PDB entry 8YIL | electron microscopy, 2.58 A resolution | chains A and B of the 20 polymer chains in the assembly

# Chain A
Name: COR1 isoform 1
Organism: Saccharomyces cerevisiae
UniProtKB: A0A6A5Q3X1 (A0A6A5Q3X1_YEASX); residues 27-457 here = UniProt positions 27-457
Chain sequence (431 residues; row label = number of the first residue in the row):
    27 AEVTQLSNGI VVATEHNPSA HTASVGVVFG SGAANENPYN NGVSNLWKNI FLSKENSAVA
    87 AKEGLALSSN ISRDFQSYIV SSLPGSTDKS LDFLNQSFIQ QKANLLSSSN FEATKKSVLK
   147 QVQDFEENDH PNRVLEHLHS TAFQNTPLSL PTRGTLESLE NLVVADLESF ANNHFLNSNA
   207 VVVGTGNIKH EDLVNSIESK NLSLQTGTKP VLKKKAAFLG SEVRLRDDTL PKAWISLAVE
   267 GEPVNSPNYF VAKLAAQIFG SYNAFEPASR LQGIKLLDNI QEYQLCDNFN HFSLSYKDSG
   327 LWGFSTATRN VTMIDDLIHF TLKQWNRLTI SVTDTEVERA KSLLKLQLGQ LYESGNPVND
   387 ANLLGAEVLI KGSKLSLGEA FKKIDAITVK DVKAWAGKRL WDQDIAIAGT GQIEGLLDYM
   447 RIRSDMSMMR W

# Chain B
Name: Cytochrome b-c1 complex subunit 2, mitochondrial
Organism: Saccharomyces cerevisiae
UniProtKB: A0A6A5Q625 (A0A6A5Q625_YEASX); residues 17-368 here = UniProt positions 17-368
Chain sequence (352 residues; numbered 17 to 368; the number before each row is that of its first residue):
    17 LTVSARDAPT KISTLAVKVH GGSRYATKDG VAHLLNRFNF QNTNTRSALK LVRESELLGG
    77 TFKSTLDREY ITLKATFLKD DLPYYVNALA DVLYKTAFKP HELTESVLPA ARYDYAVAEQ
   137 CPVKSAEDQL YAITFRKGLG NPLLYDGVER VSLQDIKDFA DKVYTKENLE VSGENVVEAD
   197 LKRFVDESLL STLPAGKSLV SKSEPKFFLG EENRVRFIGD SVAAIGIPVN KASLAQYEVL
   257 ANYLTSALSE LSGLISSAKL DKFTDGGLFT LFVRDQDSAV VSSNIKKIVA DLKKGKDLSP
   317 AINYTKLKNA VQNESVSSPI ELNFDAVKDF KLGKFNYVAV GDVSNLPYLD EL

# Chain A / chain B interface
Residue-residue contacts (38):
  His47(A) - Glu330(B)  salt bridge
  Lys80(A) - Ala263(B)  hydrogen bond (side chain-backbone)
  Lys80(A) - Ser265(B)
  Ala84(A) - Ala263(B)
  Ala84(A) - Leu264(B)
  Ala87(A) - Tyr320(B)
  Lys88(A) - Leu264(B)
  Gly90(A) - Asn319(B)
  Gly90(A) - Leu323(B)
  Leu91(A) - Tyr320(B)
  Ala92(A) - Leu323(B)
  Ser108(A) - Leu323(B)
  Phe291(A) - Tyr129(B)  hydrophobic
  Glu292(A) - Arg53(B)  salt bridge
  Leu297(A) - Ala64(B)
  Leu297(A) - Leu65(B)
  Leu297(A) - Val68(B)
  Leu297(A) - Arg69(B)  hydrogen bond (backbone-side chain)
  Gln298(A) - Arg69(B)
  Gln298(A) - Glu72(B)
  Gly299(A) - Arg69(B)
  Gly299(A) - Glu72(B)
  Arg365(A) - Glu72(B)  salt bridge
  Arg365(A) - Leu73(B)
  Ser368(A) - Glu72(B)
  Ser368(A) - Leu73(B)  hydrogen bond (side chain-backbone)
  Ser368(A) - Gly75(B)
  Leu369(A) - Glu72(B)
  Leu372(A) - Ile28(B)  hydrophobic
  Leu372(A) - Gly75(B)
  Leu372(A) - Gly76(B)
  Gly375(A) - Ile28(B)
  Gln376(A) - Thr92(B)
  Glu379(A) - Thr26(B)
  Glu379(A) - Lys27(B)  hydrogen bond (side chain-backbone)
  Glu379(A) - Ile28(B)
  Leu403(A) - Lys27(B)
  Phe407(A) - Lys27(B)
Also at the interface, not in a pair above, chain A (32 interface residues in all): Thr48, Ser83, Glu89, Ser107, Leu109, Pro293, Ala294, Lys371, Gly404
Also at the interface, not in a pair above, chain B (30 interface residues in all): Leu74, Thr77, Phe93, Leu94, Ala126, Pro316, Lys322, Ala326, Val327

# Summary
32 residues of chain A face 30 of chain B across their interface; the contacts include 4 hydrogen bonds and 3
salt bridges. Polar contacts include His47(A)-Glu330(B), Glu292(A)-Arg53(B) and Arg365(A)-Glu72(B).
Here chain A is COR1 isoform 1 and chain B is Cytochrome b-c1 complex subunit 2, mitochondrial, both from
Saccharomyces cerevisiae. Entry 8YIL (Cryo-EM structure of Saccharomyces cerevisiae bc1 complex in
YF24228-bound state) was determined by electron microscopy.
